PDB entry 6M23 | electron microscopy, 3.20 A resolution | chains A and B

[Chain A (and B)]
Protein: Solute carrier family 12 member 5
Organism: Homo sapiens
Notes: chain B of this document is another copy of the same molecule, construct and numbering; everything in this record applies to it too
Reference sequence: Q9H2X9 (S12A5_HUMAN), isoform Q9H2X9-2; residues 1-1116 here = UniProt positions 1-1116
Sequence (1129 residues; numbered -12 to 1116; the number before each row is that of its first residue; numbers below 1 keep their minus sign (Met-12 is residue -12)):
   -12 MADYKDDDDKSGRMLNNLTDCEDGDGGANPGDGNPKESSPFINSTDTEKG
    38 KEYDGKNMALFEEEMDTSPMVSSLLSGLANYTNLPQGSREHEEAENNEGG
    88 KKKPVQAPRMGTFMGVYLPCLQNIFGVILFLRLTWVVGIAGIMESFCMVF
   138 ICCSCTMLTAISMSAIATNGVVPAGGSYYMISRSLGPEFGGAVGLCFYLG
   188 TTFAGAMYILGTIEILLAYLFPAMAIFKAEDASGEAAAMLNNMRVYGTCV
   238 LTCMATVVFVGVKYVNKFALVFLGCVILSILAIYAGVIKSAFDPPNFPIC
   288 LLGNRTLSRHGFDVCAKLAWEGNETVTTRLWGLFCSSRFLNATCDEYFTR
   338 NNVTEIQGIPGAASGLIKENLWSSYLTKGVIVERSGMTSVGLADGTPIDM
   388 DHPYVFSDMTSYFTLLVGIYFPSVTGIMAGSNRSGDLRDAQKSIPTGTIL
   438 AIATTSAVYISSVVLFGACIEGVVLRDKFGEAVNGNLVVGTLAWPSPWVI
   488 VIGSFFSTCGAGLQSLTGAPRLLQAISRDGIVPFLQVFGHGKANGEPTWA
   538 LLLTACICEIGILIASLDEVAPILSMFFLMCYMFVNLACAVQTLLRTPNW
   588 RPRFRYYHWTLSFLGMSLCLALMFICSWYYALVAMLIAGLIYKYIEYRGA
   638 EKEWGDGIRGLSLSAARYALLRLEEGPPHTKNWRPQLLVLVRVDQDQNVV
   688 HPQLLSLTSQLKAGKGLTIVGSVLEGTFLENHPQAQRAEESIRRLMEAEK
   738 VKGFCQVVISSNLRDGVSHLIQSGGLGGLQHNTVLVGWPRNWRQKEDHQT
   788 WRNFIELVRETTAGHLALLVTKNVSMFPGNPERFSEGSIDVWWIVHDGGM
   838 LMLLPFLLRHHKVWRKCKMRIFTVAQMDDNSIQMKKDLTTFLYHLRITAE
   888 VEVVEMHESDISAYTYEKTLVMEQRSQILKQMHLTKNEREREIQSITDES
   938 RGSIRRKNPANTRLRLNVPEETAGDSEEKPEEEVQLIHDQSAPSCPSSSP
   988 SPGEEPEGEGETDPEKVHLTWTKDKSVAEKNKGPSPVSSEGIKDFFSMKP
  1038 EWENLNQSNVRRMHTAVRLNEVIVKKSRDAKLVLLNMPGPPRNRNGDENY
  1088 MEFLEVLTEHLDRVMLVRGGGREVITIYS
Disordered / not traced: -12 to 61, 84-95, 937-1005, 1011-1048
Disulfide bonds: Cys322-Cys331
Glycans and other covalent adducts: N-acetylglucosamine (NAG) linked to Asn291, Asn310, Asn328, Asn339
Modified residues: Thr906 (phosphothreonine; TPO); Thr1007 (phosphothreonine; TPO)
Construct notes: initiating methionine (-12); expression tag (-11 to 0)
Ion coordination: K+: Ile111, Ser410, Tyr446
Curated features (UniProtKB/Swiss-Prot):
  - modified residue: Ser1045 (Phosphoserine)
What the authors report for this chain:
  - specificity-determining residues: Tyr407 (proposed by the authors, not directly observed)

[Chain A / chain B interface]
Contacting residue pairs (104; chain A residue first):
  Glu82(A) - Arg820(B)
  Glu82(A) - Lys849(B)
  Leu581(A) - Ile645(B)
  Arg583(A) - Ile645(B)
  Phe611(A) - Leu619(B)  hydrophobic
  Trp615(A) - Trp615(B)
  Leu619(A) - Phe611(B)  hydrophobic
  Lys639(A) - Arg671(B)  hydrogen bond (backbone-side chain)
  Lys639(A) - Lys702(B)
  Glu640(A) - Lys702(B)
  Glu640(A) - Gly703(B)  hydrogen bond (side chain-backbone)
  Trp641(A) - Thr667(B)
  Trp641(A) - Arg671(B)
  Trp641(A) - Gln673(B)
  Trp641(A) - Gly703(B)
  Trp641(A) - Leu704(B)
  Trp641(A) - Leu766(B)  hydrophobic
  Gly642(A) - Thr667(B)
  Gly642(A) - Asn669(B)
  Gly642(A) - Arg671(B)
  Asp643(A) - Thr667(B)
  Asp643(A) - Lys668(B)
  Asp643(A) - Asn669(B)
  Ile645(A) - Leu581(B)
  Ile645(A) - Arg583(B)
  Arg646(A) - Leu660(B)  hydrogen bond (side chain-backbone)
  Arg646(A) - Pro665(B)
  Arg646(A) - His666(B)
  Ser649(A) - Ala656(B)
  Ser649(A) - Leu660(B)
  Leu650(A) - Leu660(B)  hydrophobic
  Leu650(A) - Gly765(B)
  Leu650(A) - Leu766(B)  hydrophobic
  Ala653(A) - Ala656(B)  hydrophobic
  Arg654(A) - Gly701(B)  hydrogen bond (side chain-backbone)
  Arg654(A) - Gly703(B)  hydrogen bond (side chain-backbone)
  Arg654(A) - Lys739(B)
  Ala656(A) - Ser649(B)
  Ala656(A) - Ala653(B)  hydrophobic
  Leu657(A) - Phe741(B)  hydrophobic
  Leu657(A) - Leu766(B)  hydrophobic
  Leu658(A) - Lys739(B)
  Leu658(A) - Phe741(B)  hydrophobic
  Leu660(A) - Arg646(B)  hydrogen bond (backbone-side chain)
  Leu660(A) - Ser649(B)
  Leu660(A) - Leu650(B)  hydrophobic
  Glu661(A) - Phe741(B)
  Pro665(A) - Arg646(B)
  His666(A) - Arg646(B)
  Thr667(A) - Trp641(B)
  Thr667(A) - Gly642(B)
  Thr667(A) - Asp643(B)
  Lys668(A) - Asp643(B)
  Asn669(A) - Gly642(B)
  Asn669(A) - Asp643(B)
  Arg671(A) - Lys639(B)  hydrogen bond (side chain-backbone)
  Arg671(A) - Trp641(B)
  Arg671(A) - Gly642(B)
  Gln673(A) - Trp641(B)
  Gly701(A) - Arg654(B)  hydrogen bond (backbone-side chain)
  Lys702(A) - Lys639(B)
  Lys702(A) - Glu640(B)
  Gly703(A) - Glu640(B)  hydrogen bond (backbone-side chain)
  Gly703(A) - Trp641(B)
  Gly703(A) - Arg654(B)  hydrogen bond (backbone-side chain)
  Leu704(A) - Trp641(B)
  Phe715(A) - Gln759(B)
  Phe715(A) - Glu797(B)
  Phe715(A) - Gly801(B)
  Leu716(A) - Arg796(B)
  Leu716(A) - Ala800(B)  hydrophobic
  Lys739(A) - Arg654(B)
  Lys739(A) - Leu658(B)
  Phe741(A) - Leu657(B)  hydrophobic
  Phe741(A) - Leu658(B)  hydrophobic
  Phe741(A) - Glu661(B)
  Gln743(A) - Ser760(B)
  Val745(A) - His756(B)
  Val745(A) - Gln759(B)
  Ile746(A) - Gln759(B)  hydrogen bond (backbone-side chain)
  Ser748(A) - Asp752(B)  hydrogen bond
  Asp752(A) - Ser748(B)  hydrogen bond
  Asp752(A) - Asp752(B)
  His756(A) - Val745(B)
  His756(A) - His756(B)  hydrogen bond
  Gln759(A) - Phe715(B)
  Gln759(A) - Val745(B)
  Gln759(A) - Ile746(B)  hydrogen bond (side chain-backbone)
  Ser760(A) - Gln743(B)
  Ser760(A) - Ser760(B)
  Gly762(A) - Gly762(B)
  Leu763(A) - Leu763(B)  hydrophobic
  Leu763(A) - Leu766(B)  hydrophobic
  Gly765(A) - Leu650(B)
  Leu766(A) - Trp641(B)  hydrophobic
  Leu766(A) - Leu650(B)  hydrophobic
  Leu766(A) - Leu657(B)  hydrophobic
  Leu766(A) - Leu763(B)  hydrophobic
  Arg796(A) - Leu716(B)
  Glu797(A) - Phe715(B)
  Ala800(A) - Leu716(B)  hydrophobic
  Gly801(A) - Phe715(B)
  Arg820(A) - Glu82(B)
  Lys849(A) - Glu82(B)
Also at the interface, not in a pair above, chain A (68 interface residues in all): Asn83, Ala652, Arg659, Pro664, His719, Gly740, Ser747, Gly753, Ser755, Leu757, Gly764, Glu793, Ser1116
Also at the interface, not in a pair above, chain B (68 interface residues in all): Asn83, Ala652, Arg659, Pro664, His719, Gly740, Ser747, Gly753, Ser755, Leu757, Gly764, Glu793, Ser1116

[Overview]
Chain A and chain B each contribute 68 residues to their interface; the contacts include 15 hydrogen bonds.
Polar contacts include Lys639(A)-Arg671(B), Glu640(A)-Gly703(B) and Arg646(A)-Leu660(B). Covalently linked
N-acetylglucosamine: at Asn291(A), Asn310(A), Asn328(A) and Asn339(A). Ile111(A), Ser410(A) and Tyr446(A) form
the K+ site. The paper reports the specificity determinant Tyr407(A).
Chain A and chain B are both Solute carrier family 12 member 5 (Homo sapiens); the structure, Overall
structure of KCC2, was determined by electron microscopy (same publication as 6M1Y and 6M22).
